6ZI5 - chains H and L of the 4 polymer chains in the assembly; structure by X-ray diffraction, 2.80 A resolution.

[Chain H]
Molecule: Reaction center protein H chain
Source organism: Blastochloris viridis
Reference sequence: P06008 (RCEH_BLAVI); residues 1-258 here = UniProt positions 1-258
Amino-acid sequence (258 residues; each row starts with the number of its first residue):
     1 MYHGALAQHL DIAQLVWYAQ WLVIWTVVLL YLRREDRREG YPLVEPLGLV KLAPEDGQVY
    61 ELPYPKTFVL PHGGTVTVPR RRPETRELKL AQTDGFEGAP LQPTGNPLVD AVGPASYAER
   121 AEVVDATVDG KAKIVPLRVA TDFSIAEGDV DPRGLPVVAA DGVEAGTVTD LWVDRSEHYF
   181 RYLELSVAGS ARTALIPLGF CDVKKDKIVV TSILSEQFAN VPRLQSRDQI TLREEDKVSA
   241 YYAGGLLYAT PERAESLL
Modified residues: Met1 (N-formylmethionine; FME)
Residues lining bound ligands: heptane-1,2,3-triol (HTO): His3, Gly4, Ala5

[Chain L]
Molecule: Reaction center protein L chain
Source organism: Blastochloris viridis
Reference sequence: P06009 (RCEL_BLAVI); residues 1-273 here correspond to UniProt positions 2-274 (UniProt number = residue number + 1)
Amino-acid sequence (273 residues; each row starts with the number of its first residue):
     1 ALLSFERKYR VRGGTLIGGD LFDFWVGPYF VGFFGVSAIF FIFLGVSLIG YAASQGPTWD
    61 PFAISINPPD LKYGLGAAPL LEGGFWQAIT VCALGAFISW MLREVEISRK LGIGWHVPLA
   121 FCVPIFMFCV LQVFRPLLLG SWGHAFPYGI LSHLDWVNNF GYQYLNWHYN PGHMSSVSFL
   181 FVNAMALGLH GGLILSVANP GDGDKVKTAE HENQYFRDVV GYSIGALSIH RLGLFLASNI
   241 FLTGAFGTIA SGPFWTRGWP EWWGWWLDIP FWS
Ion coordination: Fe ion: His190, His230 (shared with 3 residues of chain M)
Residues lining bound ligands:
  - bacteriochlorophyll b (BCB), molecule 1: Val46, Ile49, Phe97, Phe128, Leu131, Phe146, Ile150, Leu151, His153, Leu154, Trp156, Val157
  - bacteriochlorophyll b (BCB), molecule 2: Phe97, Phe121, Pro124, Ile125, Met127, Phe128, Leu131, Val157, Asn158, Phe160, Gly161, Tyr162, Trp167, His168, Asn170, Gly172, His173, Ser176, Val177, Leu180, Phe181, Ile240, Phe241, Gly244, Ala245, Gly247, Thr248
  - bacteriochlorophyll b (BCB), molecule 3: Val157, Tyr162, His168, Leu180, Phe181
  - bacteriochlorophyll b (BCB), molecule 4: His168, His173, Met174, Val177, Ser178, Phe181, Val182, Met185, Val220, Tyr222
  - bacteriopheophytin b (BPB), molecule 1: Phe41, Ile42, Gly45, Ile49, Ile89, Cys92, Ala93, Ala96, Phe97, Trp100, Glu104, Val117, Ala120, Phe121, Val123, Pro124, Phe128, Phe146, Tyr148, Gly149, Ile150, His153, Ala237, Ser238, Phe241
  - bacteriopheophytin b (BPB), molecule 2: Phe181, Ala184, Met185, Leu189, Val219, Val220
  - diacyl glycerol (DGA): Pro171, Met174, Ser175, Ser178, Trp262, Trp263, Trp265
  - heptane-1,2,3-triol (HTO): Leu75, Gly76, Ala77, Gln87, Val91, Trp142
  - menaquinone-7 (MQ7): Tyr29, Phe30, Val31, Gly35, Ile39, Ile42, Trp100, Arg103
From the paper describing this entry:
  - binding site for bacteriochlorophyll b: His168, His173
  - conformationally variable residues: His168, His173

[Chain H / chain L interface]
Contacting residue pairs (76; chain H residue first):
  Gly40(H) - Leu3(L)
  Gly40(H) - Ser4(L)  hydrogen bond (backbone-backbone)
  Gly40(H) - Phe5(L)
  Tyr41(H) - Leu3(L)  hydrophobic
  Leu43(H) - Leu2(L)
  Leu43(H) - Leu3(L)  hydrophobic
  Val44(H) - Ala1(L)  hydrogen bond (backbone-backbone)
  Val44(H) - Leu2(L)  hydrogen bond (backbone-backbone)
  Glu45(H) - Ala1(L)
  Lys66(H) - Asn199(L)  hydrogen bond
  Phe68(H) - Ala198(L)
  Phe68(H) - Val206(L)  hydrophobic
  Val69(H) - Gly203(L)
  Val69(H) - Asp204(L)
  Val69(H) - Lys205(L)
  Val69(H) - Val206(L)  hydrogen bond (backbone-backbone)
  Pro71(H) - Lys205(L)
  Pro71(H) - Val206(L)
  Arg82(H) - Ser4(L)
  Glu84(H) - Ser4(L)
  Glu84(H) - Phe5(L)
  Glu84(H) - Lys8(L)  salt bridge
  Leu88(H) - Lys8(L)
  Leu90(H) - Val11(L)  hydrophobic
  Gln92(H) - Arg7(L)
  Phe96(H) - Phe24(L)  hydrophobic
  Phe96(H) - Trp25(L)
  Glu97(H) - Ala1(L)
  Gly98(H) - Arg10(L)
  Gly98(H) - Phe24(L)
  Gly98(H) - Trp25(L)  hydrogen bond (backbone-backbone)
  Pro100(H) - Arg10(L)
  Pro100(H) - Val11(L)
  Pro100(H) - Arg12(L)
  Pro100(H) - Asp23(L)
  Pro100(H) - Trp25(L)  hydrophobic
  Leu101(H) - Arg7(L)
  Leu101(H) - Arg10(L)  hydrogen bond (backbone-backbone)
  Leu101(H) - Val11(L)
  Leu101(H) - Arg12(L)  hydrogen bond (backbone-backbone)
  Gln102(H) - Arg12(L)
  Gly113(H) - Lys8(L)  hydrogen bond (backbone-backbone)
  Gly113(H) - Tyr9(L)
  Gly113(H) - Val11(L)
  Pro114(H) - Lys110(L)
  Pro114(H) - Leu111(L)
  Pro114(H) - Gly112(L)
  Ser116(H) - Lys8(L)  hydrogen bond (side chain-backbone)
  Ser116(H) - Tyr9(L)
  Tyr117(H) - Lys8(L)
  Thr127(H) - Glu210(L)
  Val128(H) - Thr208(L)
  Val128(H) - Glu210(L)  hydrogen bond (backbone-side chain)
  Val128(H) - His211(L)
  Ser176(H) - Glu210(L)  hydrogen bond
  Glu177(H) - Ala209(L)
  Glu177(H) - Ala226(L)
  Tyr179(H) - Leu227(L)
  Ala243(H) - Gly112(L)
  Leu246(H) - Gly112(L)
  Leu247(H) - Gly14(L)
  Tyr248(H) - Val11(L)
  Arg253(H) - Arg109(L)
  Ala254(H) - Gly13(L)
  Ala254(H) - Gly14(L)  hydrogen bond (backbone-backbone)
  Glu255(H) - Arg12(L)  salt bridge
  Glu255(H) - Arg109(L)
  Ser256(H) - Thr15(L)  hydrogen bond
  Ser256(H) - Leu16(L)
  Ser256(H) - Ile17(L)
  Ser256(H) - Gly18(L)  hydrogen bond (side chain-backbone)
  Ser256(H) - Gly19(L)  hydrogen bond (side chain-backbone)
  Leu257(H) - Thr15(L)
  Leu257(H) - Leu16(L)
  Leu257(H) - Arg109(L)
  Leu258(H) - Leu16(L)  hydrogen bond (backbone-backbone)
Also at the interface, not in a pair above, chain H (46 interface residues in all): Trp17, Glu39, Pro42, Leu70, Arg86, Ala99, Val112
Also at the interface, not in a pair above, chain L (41 interface residues in all): Val26, Phe62, Lys207, Asn213

[Overview]
Chain H and chain L form an interface of 46 and 41 residues respectively, with 17 hydrogen bonds and 2 salt
bridges. Among the polar pairs are Glu84(H)-Lys8(L), Glu255(H)-Arg12(L) and Lys66(H)-Asn199(L). Chain H binds
heptane-1,2,3-triol. The paper reports a binding site for bacteriochlorophyll b at His168(L) and His173(L);
conformational variability at His168(L) and His173(L).
Here chain H is Reaction center protein H chain and chain L is Reaction center protein L chain, both from
Blastochloris viridis. Entry 6ZI5 (Ultrafast Structural Response to Charge Redistribution Within a
Photosynthetic Reaction Centre - 300 ps (a) structure) was determined by X-ray diffraction, deposited together
with 6ZHW, 6ZI4, 6ZI6, 6ZI9, 6ZIA and 6ZID.
